PDB entry 4QYZ | X-ray diffraction, 3.03 A resolution | chains C and M of the 13 polymer chains in the assembly

Chain C:
Name: CRISPR system Cascade subunit CasB
From: Escherichia coli
UniProtKB: P76632 (CSE2_ECOLI); residue numbers follow UniProt; this construct covers 1-160
Sequence (160 residues; each row starts with the number of its first residue):
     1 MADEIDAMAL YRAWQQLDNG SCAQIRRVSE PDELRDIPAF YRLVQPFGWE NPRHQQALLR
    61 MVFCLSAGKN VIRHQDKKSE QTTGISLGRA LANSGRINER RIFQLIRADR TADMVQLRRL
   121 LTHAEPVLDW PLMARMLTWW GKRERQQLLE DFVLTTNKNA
Unresolved in the structure: 1-2, 76-82, 160
From the paper describing this entry:
  - binding site for the 40-nt DNA strand (chain M): Asn19, Gly20, Arg26, Arg27, Arg101, His123

Chain M:
Molecule: 40-nt DNA strand
Sequence (40 nucleotides; each row starts with the number of its first residue):
     1 AATCAGACAG CCCACATGGC ATTCCACTTA TCACTGGCAT
Unresolved in the structure: 1-4, 38-40

Chain C / chain M interface:
Pairs across the interface (10):
  Asn19(C) - DC20(M)  hydrogen bond to the phosphate
  Gly20(C) - DC20(M)  base contact
  Ala23(C) - DC20(M)  sugar contact
  Arg26(C) - DA21(M)  salt bridge to the phosphate
  Arg27(C) - DC20(M)  hydrogen bond to the base
  Asn98(C) - DC27(M)  phosphate contact
  Asn98(C) - DT28(M)  phosphate contact
  Arg100(C) - DT28(M)  base contact
  Arg101(C) - DA26(M)  hydrogen bond to the base
  His123(C) - DA26(M)  stacking on the base
Other interface residues (no listed pair), chain C (11 interface residues in all): Lys69, Arg96
Other interface residues (no listed pair), chain M (7 interface residues in all): DT22, DT29

In short:
The interface between chain C and chain M involves 11 residues on one side and 7 on the other, with 3 hydrogen
bonds, 1 salt bridge and 1 aromatic stacking contact. Polar pairs include Arg27(C)-DC20(M), Arg101(C)-DA26(M)
and Asn19(C)-DC20(M). The paper reports a binding site for the 40-nt DNA strand (chain M) at Asn19(C),
Gly20(C) and Arg26(C) among others.
Chain C is CRISPR system Cascade subunit CasB (Escherichia coli) and chain M is a 40-nt DNA strand; the
structure, Crystal structure of a CRISPR RNA-guided surveillance complex, Cascade, bound to a ssDNA target,
was determined by X-ray diffraction.
